Entry 4HOR (X-ray diffraction, 1.86 A resolution); this record covers chains A and X.

# Chain A
Name: Interferon-induced protein with tetratricopeptide repeats 5
Source organism: Homo sapiens
Reference sequence: Q13325 (IFIT5_HUMAN); residue numbers follow UniProt; this construct covers 1-482
Chain sequence (482 residues; each row starts with the number of its first residue):
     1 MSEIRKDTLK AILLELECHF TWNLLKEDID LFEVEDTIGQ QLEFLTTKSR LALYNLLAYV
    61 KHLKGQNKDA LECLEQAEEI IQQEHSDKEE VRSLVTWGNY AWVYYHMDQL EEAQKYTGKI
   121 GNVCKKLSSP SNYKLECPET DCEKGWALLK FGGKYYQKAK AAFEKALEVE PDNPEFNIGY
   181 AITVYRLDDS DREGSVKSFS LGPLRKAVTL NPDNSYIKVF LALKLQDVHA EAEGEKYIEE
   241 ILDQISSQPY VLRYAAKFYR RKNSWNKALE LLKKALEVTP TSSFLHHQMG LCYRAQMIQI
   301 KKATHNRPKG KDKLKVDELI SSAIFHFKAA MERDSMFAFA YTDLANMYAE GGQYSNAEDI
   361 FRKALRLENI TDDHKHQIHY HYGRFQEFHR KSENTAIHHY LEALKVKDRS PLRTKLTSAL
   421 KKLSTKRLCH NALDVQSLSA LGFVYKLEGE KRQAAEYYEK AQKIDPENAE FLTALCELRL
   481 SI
Curated features (UniProtKB/Swiss-Prot):
  - region: Tyr254 to Arg260 (Interaction with the 5'-triphosphate group of PPP-RNA)
  - site: Glu33 (Interaction with PPP-RNA), Thr37 (Interaction with PPP-RNA), Gln41 (Interaction with PPP-RNA), Lys150 (Interaction with PPP-RNA), Arg186 (Interaction with PPP-RNA), Tyr250 (Interaction with PPP-RNA), Gln288 (Interaction with the 5'-triphosphate group of PPP-RNA)
Ion coordination: Mg2+: Glu33 (shared with CTP_1(X) of chain X)
From the paper describing this entry:
  - binding site for the 5-nt RNA strand (chain X): Glu33, Thr37, Gln41, Lys150, Tyr156, Arg186, Tyr250, Arg253, Tyr254, Lys257, Arg260, His287, Gln288, Arg294, Phe337, Phe339, Asp343
  - Mg2+ coordination: Glu33

# Chain X
Molecule: 5-nt RNA strand
Sequence (5 nucleotides; each row starts with the number of its first residue):
     1 XCCCC
Modified positions: CTP (cytidine-5'-triphosphate) at position 1
Ion coordination: Mg2+: CTP_1 (shared with Glu33(A) of chain A)

# How chain A and chain X interact
Residue-residue contacts - 30 pairs, chain A then chain X:
  Glu33(A) - CTP_1(X)
  Thr37(A) - CTP_1(X)
  Gln41(A) - CTP_1(X)
  Lys150(A) - CTP_1(X)
  Gly152(A) - CTP_1(X)
  Gly153(A) - CTP_1(X)
  Tyr156(A) - CTP_1(X)
  Tyr185(A) - C2(X)  phosphate contact
  Arg186(A) - CTP_1(X)
  Arg192(A) - C4(X)  hydrogen bond to the base
  Tyr250(A) - CTP_1(X)
  Arg253(A) - CTP_1(X)
  Tyr254(A) - C2(X)  hydrogen bond to the phosphate
  Lys257(A) - C3(X)  salt bridge to the phosphate
  Arg260(A) - C3(X)  salt bridge to the phosphate
  Arg260(A) - C4(X)  salt bridge to the phosphate
  Phe284(A) - C2(X)  sugar contact
  His287(A) - C2(X)  hydrogen bond to the sugar
  His287(A) - C3(X)  sugar contact
  Gln288(A) - C2(X)  hydrogen bond to the phosphate
  Gln288(A) - C3(X)  hydrogen bond to the phosphate
  Leu291(A) - C3(X)  sugar contact
  Arg294(A) - C3(X)  hydrogen bond to the sugar
  Arg294(A) - C4(X)  salt bridge to the phosphate
  Phe337(A) - C2(X)  stacking on the base
  Phe339(A) - C2(X)  base contact
  Phe339(A) - C3(X)  stacking on the base
  Asp343(A) - C3(X)  hydrogen bond to the sugar
  His374(A) - CTP_1(X)
  Gln377(A) - C3(X)  hydrogen bond to the base
Also at the interface, not in a pair above, chain A (33 interface residues in all): Leu149, Asp189, Tyr216, Phe220, Ser283, Asp334, Met336, His381

# Summary
Chain A and chain X form an interface of 33 and 4 residues respectively, with 8 hydrogen bonds, 4 salt bridges
and 2 aromatic stacking contacts. Among the polar pairs are Arg192(A)-C4(X), Gln377(A)-C3(X) and
His287(A)-C2(X). From the paper: a binding site for the 5-nt RNA strand (chain X) at Glu33(A), Thr37(A) and
Gln41(A) among others; Mg2+ coordination by Glu33(A).
Here chain A is Interferon-induced protein with tetratricopeptide repeats 5 (Homo sapiens) and chain X is a
5-nt RNA strand. Entry 4HOR (Crystal Structure of Full-Length Human IFIT5 with 5`-triphosphate Oligocytidine)
was determined by X-ray diffraction (same publication as 4HOU, 4HOQ, 4HOS and 4HOT).
